Entry 8FKJ (electron microscopy, 4.20 A resolution (low resolution: residue-level contacts below are approximate; hydrogen-bond / salt-bridge calls are withheld)); this record covers chains B and F of the 27 polymer chains in the assembly.

== Chain B ==
Molecule: ATP synthase subunit alpha
Source organism: Saccharomyces cerevisiae
Reference sequence: A0A6A5Q4L9 (A0A6A5Q4L9_YEASX); residues 4-510 here correspond to UniProt positions 39-545 (UniProt number = residue number + 35)
Sequence (507 residues; each row starts with the number of its first residue):
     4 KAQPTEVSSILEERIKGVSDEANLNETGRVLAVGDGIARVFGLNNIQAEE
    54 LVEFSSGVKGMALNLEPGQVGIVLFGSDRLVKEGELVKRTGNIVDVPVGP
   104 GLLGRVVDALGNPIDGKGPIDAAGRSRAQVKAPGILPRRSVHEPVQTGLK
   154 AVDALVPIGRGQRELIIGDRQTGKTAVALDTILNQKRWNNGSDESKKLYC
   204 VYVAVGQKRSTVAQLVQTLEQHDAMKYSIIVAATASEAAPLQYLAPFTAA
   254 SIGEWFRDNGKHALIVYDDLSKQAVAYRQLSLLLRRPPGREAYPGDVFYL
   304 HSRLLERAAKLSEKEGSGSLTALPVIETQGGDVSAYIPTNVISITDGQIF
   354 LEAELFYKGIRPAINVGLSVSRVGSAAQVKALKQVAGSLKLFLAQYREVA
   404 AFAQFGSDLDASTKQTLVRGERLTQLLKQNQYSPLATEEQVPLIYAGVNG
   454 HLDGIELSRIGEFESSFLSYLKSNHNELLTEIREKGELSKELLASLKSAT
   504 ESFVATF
Not modelled in the structure: 510

== Chain F ==
Molecule: ATP synthase subunit beta
Source organism: Saccharomyces cerevisiae
Reference sequence: A0A6A5PX46 (A0A6A5PX46_YEASX); residues 6-478 here correspond to UniProt positions 39-511 (UniProt number = residue number + 33)
Sequence (473 residues; numbered 6 to 478; the number before each row is that of its first residue):
     6 STPITGKVTAVIGAIVDVHFEQSELPAILNALEIKTPQGKLVLEVAQHLG
    56 ENTVRTIAMDGTEGLVRGEKVLDTGGPISVPVGRETLGRIINVIGEPIDE
   106 RGPIKSKLRKPIHADPPSFAEQSTSAEILETGIKVVDLLAPYARGGKIGL
   156 FGGAGVGKTVFIQELINNIAKAHGGFSVFTGVGERTREGNDLYREMKETG
   206 VINLEGESKVALVFGQMNEPPGARARVALTGLTIAEYFRDEEGQDVLLFI
   256 DNIFRFTQAGSEVSALLGRIPSAVGYQPTLATDMGLLQERITTTKKGSVT
   306 SVQAVYVPADDLTDPAPATTFAHLDATTVLSRGISELGIYPAVDPLDSKS
   356 RLLDAAVVGQEHYDVASKVQETLQTYKSLQDIIAILGMDELSEQDKLTVE
   406 RARKIQRFLSQPFAVAEVFTGIPGKLVRLKDTVASFKAVLEGKYDNIPEH
   456 AFYMVGGIEDVVAKAEKLAAEAN
Not modelled in the structure: 6

== Interface between chain B and chain F ==
Contacting residue pairs (13):
  Gln50(B) - Gly69(F)
  Ala51(B) - Thr67(F)
  Ala51(B) - Glu68(F)
  Ala51(B) - Gly69(F)
  Ala51(B) - Leu70(F)
  Glu52(B) - Glu68(F)
  Leu68(B) - Ala15(F)
  Leu68(B) - Val16(F)
  Glu69(B) - Ala15(F)
  Pro70(B) - Ala15(F)
  Arg293(B) - Val279(F)
  Glu309(B) - Asn223(F)
  Ser378(B) - Val423(F)
Interface residues without a listed pair, chain B (19 interface residues in all): Asn47, Ile49, Leu66, Asn67, Arg141, Arg142, Gly298, Ser305, Thr342, Ser346
Interface residues without a listed pair, chain F (17 interface residues in all): Thr14, Val71, Arg72, Ala159, Asn195, Met222, Glu267, Ala314

== In short ==
19 residues of chain B face 17 of chain F across their interface.
Here chain B is ATP synthase subunit alpha and chain F is ATP synthase subunit beta, both from Saccharomyces
cerevisiae. Entry 8FKJ (Yeast ATP Synthase in conformation-3, at pH 6) was determined by electron microscopy
together with 8F29, 8F39 and 8FL8 from the same study.
